PDB entry 8ENU | electron microscopy, 3.22 A resolution | chains G and H of the 4 polymer chains in the assembly

== Chain G ==
Name: Complement C3 beta chain
Organism: Homo sapiens
UniProtKB: P01024 (CO3_HUMAN); residues 1-645 here correspond to UniProt positions 23-667 (UniProt number = residue number + 22)
Amino-acid sequence (645 residues; row label = number of the first residue in the row):
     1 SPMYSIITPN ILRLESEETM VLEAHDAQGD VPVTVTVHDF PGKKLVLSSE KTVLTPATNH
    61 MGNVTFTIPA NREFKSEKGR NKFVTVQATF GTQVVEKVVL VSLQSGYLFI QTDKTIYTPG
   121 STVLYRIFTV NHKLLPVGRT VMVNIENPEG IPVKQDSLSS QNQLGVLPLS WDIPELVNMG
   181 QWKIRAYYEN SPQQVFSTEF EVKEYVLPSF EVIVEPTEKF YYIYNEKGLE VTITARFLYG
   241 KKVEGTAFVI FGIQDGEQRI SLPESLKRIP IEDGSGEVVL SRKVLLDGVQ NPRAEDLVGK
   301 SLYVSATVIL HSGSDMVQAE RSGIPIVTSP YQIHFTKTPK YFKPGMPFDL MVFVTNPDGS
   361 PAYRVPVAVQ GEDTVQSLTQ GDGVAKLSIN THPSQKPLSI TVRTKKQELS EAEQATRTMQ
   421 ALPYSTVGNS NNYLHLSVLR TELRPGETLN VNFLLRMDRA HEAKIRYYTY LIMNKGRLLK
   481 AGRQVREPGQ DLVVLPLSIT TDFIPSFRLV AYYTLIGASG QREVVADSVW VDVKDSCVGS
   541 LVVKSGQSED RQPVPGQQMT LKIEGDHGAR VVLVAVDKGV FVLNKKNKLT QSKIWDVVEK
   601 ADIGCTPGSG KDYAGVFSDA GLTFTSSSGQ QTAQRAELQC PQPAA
Disordered / not traced: 26, 45, 76-77, 643-645
Disulfides: C605-C640
UniProt features mapped onto this chain:
  - site: S519, G520 (Microbial infection: Cleavage)
  - modified residue (Phosphoserine): S16, S48, S275, S281
  - glycosylation: N63 (N-linked (GlcNAc...) asparagine)

== Chain H ==
Name: Complement C3b alpha' chain
Organism: Homo sapiens
UniProtKB: P01024 (CO3_HUMAN); residues 727-1641 here correspond to UniProt positions 749-1663 (UniProt number = residue number + 22)
Amino-acid sequence (915 residues; row label = number of the first residue in the row):
   727 SNLDEDIIAE ENIVSRSEFP ESWLWNVEDL KEPPKNGIST KLMNIFLKDS ITTWEILAVS
   787 MSDKKGICVA DPFEVTVMQD FFIDLRLPYS VVRNEQVEIR AVLYNYRQNQ ELKVRVELLH
   847 NPAFCSLATT KRRHQQTVTI PPKSSLSVPY VIVPLKTGLQ EVEVKAAVYH HFISDGVRKS
   907 LKVVPEGIRM NKTVAVRTLD PERLGREGVQ KEDIPPADLS DQVPDTESET RILLQGTPVA
   967 QMTEDAVDAE RLKHLIVTPS GCGEENMIGM TPTVIAVHYL DETEQWEKFG LEKRQGALEL
  1027 IKKGYTQQLA FRQPSSAFAA FVKRAPSTWL TAYVVKVFSL AVNLIAIDSQ VLCGAVKWLI
  1087 LEKQKPDGVF QEDAPVIHQE MIGGLRNNNE KDMALTAFVL ISLQEAKDIC EEQVNSLPGS
  1147 ITKAGDFLEA NYMNLQRSYT VAIAGYALAQ MGRLKGPLLN KFLTTAKDKN RWEDPGKQLY
  1207 NVEATSYALL ALLQLKDFDF VPPVVRWLNE QRYYGGGYGS TQATFMVFQA LAQYQKDAPD
  1267 HQELNLDVSL QLPSRSSKIT HRIHWESASL LRSEETKENE GFTVTAEGKG QGTLSVVTMY
  1327 HAKAKDQLTC NKFDLKVTIK PAPETEKRPQ DAKNTMILEI CTRYRGDQDA TMSILDISMM
  1387 TGFAPDTDDL KQLANGVDRY ISKYELDKAF SDRNTLIIYL DKVSHSEDDC LAFKVHQYFN
  1447 VELIQPGAVK VYAYYNLEES CTRFYHPEKE DGKLNKLCRD ELCRCAEENC FIQKSDDKVT
  1507 LEERLDKACE PGVDYVYKTR LVKVQLSNDF DEYIMAIEQT IKSGSDEVQV GQQRTFISPI
  1567 KCREALKLEE KKHYLMWGLS SDFWGEKPNL SYIIGKDTWV EHWPEEDECQ DEENQKQCQD
  1627 LGAFTESMVV FGCPN
Disordered / not traced: 727-734, 1334, 1350-1360, 1501-1503
Sequence notes: conflict E991 (Gln1013 in P01024)
Disulfides: C851-C1491, C1079-C1136, C1336-C1467, C1367-C1436, C1484-C1489, C1496-C1568, C1515-C1639, C1615-C1624
Covalent attachments: N-acetylglucosamine (NAG) linked to N917
UniProt features mapped onto this chain:
  - region: E1612 to F1637 (Interaction with CFP/properdin)
  - site: R932, E933 (Cleavage), R1281, S1282 (Cleavage), R1298, S1299 (Cleavage), N1641 (Coordinates Mg(2+) for interaction with Complement factor B Bb fragment (CFB))
  - modified residue (Phosphoserine): S946, S1299, S1551
  - glycosylation (N-linked (GlcNAc...) asparagine): N917, N1595

== Interface between chain G and chain H ==
Cross-chain cystine bridges: C537(G)-C794(H)
Residue-residue contacts (203; chain G residue first):
  F40(G) - E1018(H)
  F40(G) - R1020(H)
  P41(G) - E1010(H)
  P41(G) - W1012(H)
  G42(G) - R1020(H)
  G42(G) - L1070(H)
  K43(G) - R1020(H)
  K78(G) - D1266(H)
  R80(G) - D971(H)  salt bridge
  R80(G) - E1010(H)
  R80(G) - Q1011(H)
  R80(G) - E1013(H)
  N81(G) - E1010(H)
  N81(G) - E1013(H)
  F83(G) - E1013(H)
  T85(G) - E1018(H)  hydrogen bond
  E96(G) - E1018(H)
  E96(G) - Q1021(H)
  V98(G) - L1017(H)  hydrophobic
  V98(G) - E1018(H)
  Q111(G) - W751(H)
  D113(G) - S748(H)  hydrogen bond
  D113(G) - W751(H)
  K114(G) - E747(H)  salt bridge
  K114(G) - S748(H)
  T118(G) - Y815(H)
  P119(G) - Y815(H)  hydrogen bond (backbone-side chain)
  L124(G) - W751(H)
  Y125(G) - W751(H)
  R126(G) - W751(H)
  R126(G) - N752(H)  hydrogen bond (side chain-backbone)
  F128(G) - V785(H)  hydrophobic
  F128(G) - M787(H)  hydrophobic
  V130(G) - M787(H)  hydrophobic
  L134(G) - G792(H)
  L134(G) - I793(H)  hydrogen bond (backbone-backbone)
  L135(G) - S788(H)
  L135(G) - D789(H)
  L135(G) - K790(H)
  P136(G) - M787(H)  hydrophobic
  P136(G) - S788(H)
  I151(G) - Q961(H)
  I151(G) - S1295(H)
  P152(G) - S1295(H)
  P152(G) - L1296(H)
  P152(G) - L1297(H)  hydrogen bond (backbone-backbone)
  V153(G) - L1297(H)
  K154(G) - L1296(H)
  Q155(G) - S1293(H)  hydrogen bond
  Q155(G) - L1296(H)
  L164(G) - M787(H)
  G165(G) - M787(H)
  V166(G) - M787(H)  hydrophobic
  L176(G) - E955(H)
  L176(G) - M1325(H)  hydrophobic
  E204(G) - Y815(H)
  Y205(G) - Y815(H)
  V206(G) - R812(H)
  V206(G) - L813(H)
  L207(G) - E747(H)
  L207(G) - R812(H)  hydrogen bond (backbone-side chain)
  F237(G) - Y830(H)
  F237(G) - Y832(H)
  L238(G) - T778(H)
  L238(G) - T779(H)  hydrogen bond (backbone-side chain)
  Y239(G) - I777(H)
  Y239(G) - T779(H)
  Y239(G) - T802(H)
  Y239(G) - V803(H)
  Y239(G) - M804(H)  hydrophobic
  Y239(G) - F808(H)
  Y239(G) - Y830(H)
  Y239(G) - Y832(H)  hydrophobic
  K241(G) - Y832(H)
  K242(G) - Y832(H)
  T246(G) - S1408(H)
  T246(G) - Y1425(H)  hydrogen bond
  F248(G) - M1378(H)  hydrophobic
  F248(G) - Y1425(H)  hydrophobic
  F248(G) - Y1460(H)  hydrophobic
  I250(G) - Y1460(H)
  L266(G) - M1378(H)  hydrophobic
  L266(G) - Y1460(H)
  R268(G) - M1378(H)
  R268(G) - Y1406(H)
  P270(G) - Y1406(H)
  L310(G) - Y830(H)
  H311(G) - S1408(H)
  S312(G) - R826(H)
  S312(G) - L872(H)
  S312(G) - S873(H)
  S314(G) - R812(H)
  S314(G) - V828(H)
  D315(G) - R812(H)  salt bridge
  M316(G) - Y1460(H)
  M316(G) - L1463(H)  hydrophobic
  C537(G) - C794(H)  disulfide
  C537(G) - V795(H)
  V538(G) - K791(H)
  S540(G) - I764(H)
  L541(G) - A784(H)
  L541(G) - S786(H)
  L541(G) - C794(H)
  L541(G) - A796(H)
  V543(G) - A784(H)  hydrophobic
  V543(G) - A796(H)  hydrophobic
  V543(G) - F799(H)
  K544(G) - F799(H)
  Q552(G) - M804(H)
  P553(G) - T802(H)
  P553(G) - V803(H)
  P553(G) - M804(H)  hydrogen bond (backbone-backbone)
  V554(G) - M804(H)
  P555(G) - D775(H)
  P555(G) - V803(H)  hydrophobic
  P555(G) - M804(H)
  P555(G) - Q805(H)
  G556(G) - L773(H)
  G556(G) - K774(H)
  Q557(G) - F772(H)
  Q557(G) - L773(H)  hydrogen bond (backbone-backbone)
  Q558(G) - N770(H)
  Q558(G) - I771(H)
  Q558(G) - F772(H)
  M559(G) - M769(H)
  M559(G) - I771(H)  hydrogen bond (backbone-backbone)
  M559(G) - L773(H)  hydrophobic
  T560(G) - L768(H)
  T560(G) - M769(H)
  T560(G) - N770(H)  hydrogen bond
  L561(G) - K767(H)
  L561(G) - L768(H)
  L561(G) - M769(H)  hydrogen bond (backbone-backbone)
  L561(G) - F799(H)  hydrophobic
  K562(G) - K767(H)
  I563(G) - S765(H)
  I563(G) - K767(H)  hydrogen bond (backbone-backbone)
  I563(G) - M769(H)  hydrophobic
  E564(G) - I764(H)
  E564(G) - S765(H)
  G565(G) - L756(H)
  G565(G) - G763(H)
  G565(G) - I764(H)
  G565(G) - S765(H)  hydrogen bond (backbone-backbone)
  D566(G) - L756(H)
  D566(G) - S765(H)  hydrogen bond (backbone-side chain)
  D566(G) - S788(H)
  D566(G) - K791(H)
  H567(G) - K757(H)
  H567(G) - E758(H)  hydrogen bond (side chain-backbone)
  H567(G) - P760(H)
  G568(G) - L756(H)  hydrogen bond (backbone-backbone)
  G568(G) - D789(H)
  A569(G) - D755(H)
  A569(G) - L756(H)  hydrogen bond (backbone-backbone)
  A569(G) - S786(H)
  A569(G) - M787(H)
  A569(G) - S788(H)
  R570(G) - V753(H)
  R570(G) - E754(H)
  R570(G) - V785(H)
  R570(G) - S786(H)
  R570(G) - M787(H)  hydrogen bond (backbone-backbone)
  V571(G) - V753(H)
  V571(G) - E754(H)  hydrogen bond (backbone-backbone)
  V571(G) - L756(H)  hydrophobic
  V571(G) - A784(H)  hydrophobic
  V571(G) - V785(H)
  V571(G) - S786(H)
  V572(G) - N752(H)
  V572(G) - V753(H)  hydrophobic
  V572(G) - L783(H)
  V572(G) - A784(H)
  V572(G) - V785(H)  hydrogen bond (backbone-backbone)
  L573(G) - L750(H)
  L573(G) - W751(H)
  L573(G) - N752(H)  hydrogen bond (backbone-backbone)
  L573(G) - L783(H)
  V574(G) - W749(H)
  V574(G) - L750(H)
  V574(G) - W751(H)  hydrophobic
  V574(G) - E781(H)
  V574(G) - I782(H)
  V574(G) - L783(H)  hydrogen bond (backbone-backbone)
  A575(G) - S748(H)
  A575(G) - W749(H)  hydrogen bond (backbone-backbone)
  A575(G) - L750(H)  hydrophobic
  A575(G) - I782(H)  hydrophobic
  V576(G) - E747(H)
  V576(G) - W780(H)
  V576(G) - E781(H)  hydrogen bond (backbone-backbone)
  D577(G) - E747(H)  hydrogen bond (backbone-backbone)
  D577(G) - T778(H)  hydrogen bond
  D577(G) - T779(H)
  D577(G) - W780(H)
  K578(G) - T779(H)  hydrogen bond (backbone-backbone)
  F581(G) - E781(H)
  T590(G) - V795(H)
  Q591(G) - I793(H)
  Q591(G) - C794(H)
  Q591(G) - V795(H)  hydrogen bond (side chain-backbone)
  Q634(G) - L1017(H)
  A636(G) - E1013(H)
Also at the interface, not in a pair above, chain G (110 interface residues in all): K97, F109, T112, T129, K133, N147, E175, S209, T307, I309, G313, G539, V542, S545, G546, V580, L589, I594
Also at the interface, not in a pair above, chain H (103 interface residues in all): R742, P759, T766, S776, V801, D810, K869, K908, R915, R957, D1007, K1014, N1069, T1377, I1380, D1382, Y1410, T1421, Y1461

== Summary ==
Chain G and chain H form an interface of 110 and 103 residues respectively, with 1 disulfide bond, 32 hydrogen
bonds and 3 salt bridges. Among the polar pairs are R80(G)-D971(H), K114(G)-E747(H) and D315(G)-R812(H).
N-acetylglucosamine is covalently linked to N917(H).
Chain G is Complement C3 beta chain and chain H is Complement C3b alpha' chain, both from Homo sapiens; the
structure, Structure of the C3bB proconvertase in complex with lufaxin, was determined by electron microscopy
together with 8EOK and 8EO2 from the same study.
